PDB entry 7DMP | electron microscopy, 3.20 A resolution | chains B and b of the 6 polymer chains in the assembly

Chain B (and b):
Molecule: Radial spoke head protein 4 homolog A
From: Mus musculus
Notes: chain b of this document is another copy of the same molecule, construct and numbering; everything in this record applies to it too
UniProtKB: Q8BYM7 (RSH4A_MOUSE); numbering as in UniProt (aligned over 1-716)
Sequence (716 residues; numbered 1 to 716; the number before each row is that of its first residue):
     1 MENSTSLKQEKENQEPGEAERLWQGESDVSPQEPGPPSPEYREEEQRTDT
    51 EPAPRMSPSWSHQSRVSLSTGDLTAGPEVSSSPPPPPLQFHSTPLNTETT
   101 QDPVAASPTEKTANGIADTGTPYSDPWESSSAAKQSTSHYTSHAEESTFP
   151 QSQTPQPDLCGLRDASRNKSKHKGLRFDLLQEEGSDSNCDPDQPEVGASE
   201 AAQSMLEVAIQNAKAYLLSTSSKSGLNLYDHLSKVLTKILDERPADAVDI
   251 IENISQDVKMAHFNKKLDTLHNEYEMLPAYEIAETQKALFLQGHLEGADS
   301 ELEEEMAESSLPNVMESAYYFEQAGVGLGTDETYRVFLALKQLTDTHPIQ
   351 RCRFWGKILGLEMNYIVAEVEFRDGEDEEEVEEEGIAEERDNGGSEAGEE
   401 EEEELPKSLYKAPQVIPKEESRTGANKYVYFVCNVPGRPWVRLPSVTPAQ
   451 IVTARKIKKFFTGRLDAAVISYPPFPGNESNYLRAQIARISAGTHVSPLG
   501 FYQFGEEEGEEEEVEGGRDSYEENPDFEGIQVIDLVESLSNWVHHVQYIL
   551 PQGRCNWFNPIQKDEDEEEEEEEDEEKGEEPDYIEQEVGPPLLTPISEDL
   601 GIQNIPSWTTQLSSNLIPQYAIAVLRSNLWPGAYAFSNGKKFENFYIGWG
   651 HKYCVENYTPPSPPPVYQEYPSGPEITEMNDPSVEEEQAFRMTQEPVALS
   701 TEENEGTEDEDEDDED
Not modelled in the structure: 1-276, 292-309, 378-404, 505-518, 563-584, 694-716
From the paper describing this entry:
  - disease-associated variants - A368P (citing earlier work)

How chain B and chain b interact:
Contacting residue pairs (31):
  Phe290(B) with Leu616(b)
  Ser310(B) with Gln619(b), hydrogen bond (backbone-side chain)
  Leu311(B) with Tyr620(b), hydrogen bond (backbone-side chain)
  Pro312(B) with Tyr620(b)
  Asn313(B) with Tyr620(b), hydrogen bond (backbone-side chain)
  Met315(B) with Tyr319(b); Gln323(b)
  Glu316(B) with Tyr319(b); Tyr320(b)
  Tyr319(B) with Met315(b), hydrogen bond (side chain-backbone); Glu316(b), hydrogen bond (side chain-backbone); Tyr319(b), hydrophobic
  Tyr320(B) with Glu316(b), hydrogen bond
  Gln323(B) with Met315(b)
  Tyr334(B) with Ser614(b); Leu616(b); Ile617(b)
  Phe337(B) with Ile617(b), hydrophobic; Tyr620(b), hydrophobic
  Leu338(B) with Leu616(b), hydrophobic; Ile617(b), hydrophobic
  Lys341(B) with Leu616(b)
  Leu616(B) with Tyr334(b); Leu338(b), hydrophobic; Lys341(b)
  Ile617(B) with Phe337(b), hydrophobic
  Gln619(B) with Ser310(b), hydrogen bond; Leu311(b)
  Tyr620(B) with Leu311(b), hydrogen bond (side chain-backbone); Pro312(b); Asn313(b), hydrogen bond (side chain-backbone)
Other interface residues (no listed pair), chain B (19 interface residues in all): Lys640
Other interface residues (no listed pair), chain b (22 interface residues in all): Leu289, Phe290, Leu291, Lys640

In short:
Chain B and chain b form an interface of 19 and 22 residues respectively, with 9 hydrogen bonds. Polar pairs
include Ser310(B)-Gln619(b), Leu311(B)-Tyr620(b) and Asn313(B)-Tyr620(b).
Both chains are Radial spoke head protein 4 homolog A (Mus musculus). Entry 7DMP (Mouse radial spoke complex)
was determined by electron microscopy.
